6XN7 - chains D and T of the 12 polymer chains in the assembly; structure by electron microscopy, 3.47 A resolution.

== Chain D ==
Molecule: CRISPR-associated protein Csm2
Organism: Lactococcus lactis subsp. lactis
UniProt: L0CFW2 (L0CFW2_LACLL); residues 12-150 here correspond to UniProt positions 2-140 (UniProt number = residue number - 10)
Chain sequence (139 residues; each row starts with the number of its first residue):
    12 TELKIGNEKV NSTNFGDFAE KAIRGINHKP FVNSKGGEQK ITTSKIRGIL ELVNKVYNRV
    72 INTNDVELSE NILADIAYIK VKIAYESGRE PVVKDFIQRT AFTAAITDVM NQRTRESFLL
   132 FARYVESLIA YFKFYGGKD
Unresolved in the structure: 147-150
What the authors report for this chain:
  - mutagenesis - R58A: abolished catalytic activity

== Chain T ==
Molecule: Target RNA
Organism: Lactococcus lactis subsp. lactis
Sequence (37 nucleotides; numbered 5 to 41; the number before each row is that of its first residue):
     5 AGGAGUUGAA GCUUGGUUCA AAGAACGUAU GUUCUCG

== How chain D and chain T interact ==
Pairs across the interface (17):
  Thr53(D) with A14(T), phosphate contact; G15(T), hydrogen bond to the phosphate
  Thr54(D) with G15(T), phosphate contact; C16(T), phosphate contact
  Ser55(D) with A14(T), base contact; G15(T), hydrogen bond to the phosphate
  Lys56(D) with A13(T), salt bridge to the phosphate; A14(T), phosphate contact
  Arg58(D) with U17(T), hydrogen bond to the sugar
  Glu62(D) with U17(T), hydrogen bond to the base
  Tyr96(D) with U11(T), phosphate contact; G12(T), phosphate contact
  Arg100(D) with U11(T), salt bridge to the phosphate; G12(T), hydrogen bond to the phosphate; A13(T), salt bridge to the phosphate
  Lys144(D) with C16(T), salt bridge to the phosphate; U17(T), phosphate contact
Interface residues without a listed pair, chain D (10 interface residues in all): Glu97

== In short ==
The interface between chain D and chain T involves 10 residues on one side and 7 on the other; the contacts
include 5 hydrogen bonds and 4 salt bridges. Polar pairs include Glu62(D)-U17(T), Arg58(D)-U17(T) and
Thr53(D)-G15(T). From the paper: R58A of chain D abolishes catalytic activity.
Here chain D is CRISPR-associated protein Csm2 and chain T is Target RNA, both from Lactococcus lactis subsp.
lactis. Entry 6XN7 (Structure of the Lactococcus lactis Csm NTR CRISPR-Cas Complex) was determined by electron
microscopy (same publication as 6XN3, 6XN4 and 6XN5).
